1R4Q - chains A and E of the 6 polymer chains in the assembly; structure by X-ray diffraction, 2.50 A resolution.

[Chain A]
Name: SHT cytotoxin A subunit
Source organism: Shigella dysenteriae
Notes: EC 3.2.2.22
UniProtKB: Q7BQ99 (Q7BQ99_SHIDY); residues 1-293 here correspond to UniProt positions 23-315 (UniProt number = residue number + 22)
Amino-acid sequence (293 residues; row label = number of the first residue in the row):
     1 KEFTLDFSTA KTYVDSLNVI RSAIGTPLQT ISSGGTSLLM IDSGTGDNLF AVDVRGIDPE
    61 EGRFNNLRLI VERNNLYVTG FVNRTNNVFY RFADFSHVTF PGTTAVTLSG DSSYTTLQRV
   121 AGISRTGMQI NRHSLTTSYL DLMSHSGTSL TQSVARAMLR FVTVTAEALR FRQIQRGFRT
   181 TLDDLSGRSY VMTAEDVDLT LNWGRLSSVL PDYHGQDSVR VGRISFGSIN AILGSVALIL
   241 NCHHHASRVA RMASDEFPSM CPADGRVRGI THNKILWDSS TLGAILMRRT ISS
Not modelled in the structure: 244-256, 290-293
Disulfides: Cys242-Cys261

[Chain E]
Name: Shigella toxin chain B
Source organism: Shigella dysenteriae
UniProtKB: Q7BQ98 (Q7BQ98_SHIDY); residues 1-69 here correspond to UniProt positions 21-89 (UniProt number = residue number + 20)
Amino-acid sequence (69 residues; numbered 1 to 69; the number before each row is that of its first residue):
     1 TPDCVTGKVE YTKYNDDDTF TVKVGDKELF TNRWNLQSLL LSAQITGMTV TIKTNACHNG
    61 GGFSEVIFR
Disulfides: Cys4-Cys57

[Chain A / chain E interface]
Contacting residue pairs (16; chain A residue first):
  Glu195(A) - Lys8(E)  salt bridge
  Arg220(A) - Thr46(E)
  Gly222(A) - Ile45(E)
  Gly222(A) - Thr46(E)
  Arg223(A) - Lys8(E)
  Arg223(A) - Val9(E)  hydrogen bond (side chain-backbone)
  Arg223(A) - Gln44(E)  hydrogen bond (side chain-backbone)
  Arg223(A) - Ile45(E)  hydrogen bond (backbone-backbone)
  Arg223(A) - Thr46(E)
  Arg223(A) - Gly47(E)
  Thr281(A) - Ile45(E)
  Ile285(A) - Ser42(E)
  Ile285(A) - Thr46(E)
  Arg288(A) - Ser38(E)
  Arg288(A) - Leu39(E)
  Arg288(A) - Ser42(E)
Other interface residues (no listed pair), chain A (10 interface residues in all): Trp277, Ala284, Met287

[Overview]
10 residues of chain A and 9 residues of chain E are in contact, with 3 hydrogen bonds and 1 salt bridge.
Polar contacts include Glu195(A)-Lys8(E), Arg223(A)-Val9(E) and Arg223(A)-Gln44(E).
Here chain A is SHT cytotoxin A subunit and chain E is Shigella toxin chain B, both from Shigella dysenteriae.
Entry 1R4Q (Shiga toxin) was determined by X-ray diffraction (same publication as 1R4P).
